7N5T - chains A and Y of the 3 polymer chains in the assembly; structure by X-ray diffraction, 2.90 A resolution.

# Chain A
Molecule: Zinc finger and BTB domain-containing protein 7A
Source organism: Homo sapiens
Notes: fragment: zinc finger domain
UniProtKB: O95365 (ZBT7A_HUMAN); residue numbers follow UniProt; this construct covers 369-500
Amino-acid sequence (143 residues; each row starts with the number of its first residue):
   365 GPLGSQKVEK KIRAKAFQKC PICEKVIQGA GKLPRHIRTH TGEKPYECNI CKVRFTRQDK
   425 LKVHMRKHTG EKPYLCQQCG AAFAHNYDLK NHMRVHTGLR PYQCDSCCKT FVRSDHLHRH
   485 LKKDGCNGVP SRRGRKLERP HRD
Disordered / not traced: 365-380, 492-507
Construct notes: expression tag (365-368, 501-507)
Bound ions: Zn2+ site 1: Cys384, Cys387, His400, His404; Zn2+ site 2: Cys412, Cys415, His428, His432; Zn2+ site 3: Cys440, Cys443, His456, His460; Zn2+ site 4: Cys468, Cys471, His484, Cys490
UniProt features mapped onto this chain:
  - zinc finger: Gln382 to His404 (C2H2-type 1), Tyr410 to His432 (C2H2-type 2), Tyr438 to His460 (C2H2-type 3), Tyr466 to Cys490 (C2H2-type 4)
  - cross-link: Lys436 (Glycyl lysine isopeptide (Lys-Gly) (interchain with G-Cter in SUMO2))
  - natural variant: Cys384 (C384W: In MNDLFH), Thr405 (T405K: In MNDLFH), Asp452 (D452N: In MNDLFH; uncertain significance)
  - mutagenesis: Lys371 (K371R: No effect on sumoylation with SUMO1. No effect on promoter binding), Arg377 (R377L: No effect on transcription repressor activity. No effect on nuclear localization), Lys379 (K379R: No effect on sumoylation with SUMO1. Decreased transcription repression activity. No effect on promoter binding), Lys383 (K383R: No effect on sumoylation with SUMO1. No effect on promoter binding), Cys387 (C387F: Decreased transcription repressor activity. No effect on nuclear localization), Ile391 (I391L: No effect on transcription repressor activity. No effect on nuclear localization), Lys396 (K396R: No effect on sumoylation with SUMO1. Decreased transcription repression activity. No effect on promoter binding), Arg399 (R399L: Decreased transcription repressor activity, dominant negative effect. Increased glycolysis and cell proliferation, dominant negative effect. No effect on nuclear localization), Arg402 (R402H: Decreased transcription repressor activity. Acts as a dominant negative. No effect on nuclear localization), Thr403 (T403N: Decreased transcription repressor activity. No effect on nuclear localization), His404 (H404R: Decreased transcription repressor activity. Acts as a dominant negative. No effect on nuclear localization), Gly406 (G406V: Decreased transcription repressor activity. No effect on nuclear localization), 9 further mutagenesis entries in UniProt
Reported in the primary citation:
  - binding site for DNA Strand II (chain Y): Arg483

# Chain Y
Molecule: DNA Strand II
Sequence (15 nucleotides; each row starts with the number of its first residue):
     1 AGGCCCCTTC CCCAC

# Chain A / chain Y interface
Contacting residue pairs - 20 pairs, chain A then chain Y:
  Gly395(A) - DG2(Y)  base contact
  Lys396(A) - DG3(Y)  hydrogen bond to the base
  Pro398(A) - DG2(Y)  phosphate contact
  Arg399(A) - DC4(Y)  base contact
  Tyr410(A) - DG3(Y)  phosphate contact
  Arg421(A) - DC5(Y)  base contact
  Gln422(A) - DG3(Y)  sugar contact
  Gln422(A) - DC4(Y)  hydrogen bond to the phosphate
  Asp423(A) - DC5(Y)  hydrogen bond to the base
  Lys426(A) - DC4(Y)  salt bridge to the phosphate
  Arg430(A) - DC5(Y)  salt bridge to the phosphate
  Tyr438(A) - DC6(Y)  hydrogen bond to the phosphate
  Asn450(A) - DC6(Y)  phosphate contact
  Asn450(A) - DC7(Y)  hydrogen bond to the phosphate
  Lys454(A) - DC7(Y)  salt bridge to the phosphate
  Arg477(A) - DC10(Y)  base contact
  Ser478(A) - DT9(Y)  hydrogen bond to the phosphate
  Asp479(A) - DC10(Y)  hydrogen bond to the base
  His482(A) - DT9(Y)  salt bridge to the phosphate
  Arg483(A) - DC12(Y)  base contact
Other interface residues (no listed pair), chain Y (11 interface residues in all): DA1, DC13

# Overview
18 residues of chain A face 11 of chain Y across their interface, with 7 hydrogen bonds and 4 salt bridges.
Polar contacts include Lys396(A)-DG3(Y), Asp423(A)-DC5(Y) and Asp479(A)-DC10(Y). From UniProt: 21 mutagenesis
sites on chain A. The paper reports a binding site for DNA Strand II (chain Y) at Arg483(A).
Here chain A is Zinc finger and BTB domain-containing protein 7A (Homo sapiens) and chain Y is DNA Strand II.
Entry 7N5T (ZBTB7A Zinc Finger Domain Bound to -200 Site of Fetal Globin Promoter (Oligo 5)) was determined by
X-ray diffraction (same publication as 7EYI and 7N5S).
